Entry 5LQ0 (X-ray diffraction, 2.90 A resolution); this record covers chain A.

== Chain A ==
Name: Annexin A2
Organism: Homo sapiens
UniProtKB: P07355 (ANXA2_HUMAN); numbering as in UniProt (aligned over 2-339)
Amino-acid sequence (339 residues; each row starts with the number of its first residue):
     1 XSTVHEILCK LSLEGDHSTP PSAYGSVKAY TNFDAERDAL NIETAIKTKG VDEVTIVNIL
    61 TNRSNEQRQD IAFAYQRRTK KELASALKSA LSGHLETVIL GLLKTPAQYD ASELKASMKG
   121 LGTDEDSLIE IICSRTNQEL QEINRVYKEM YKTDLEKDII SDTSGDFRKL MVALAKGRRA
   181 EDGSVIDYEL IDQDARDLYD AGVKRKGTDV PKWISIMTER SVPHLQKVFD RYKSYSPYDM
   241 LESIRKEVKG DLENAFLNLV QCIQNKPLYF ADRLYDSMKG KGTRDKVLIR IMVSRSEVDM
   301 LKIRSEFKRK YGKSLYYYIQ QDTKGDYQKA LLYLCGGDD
Disordered / not traced: 1-22
Differences from the reference sequence: acetylation (1); engineered mutation Glu66 (Ala in P07355)
Modified residues: ACE (acetyl group) at position 1; Tyr24 (O-phosphotyrosine; PTR)
Bound ions: Ca2+ site 1: Leu91, Glu96, Gln141; Ca2+ site 2: Gly202, Arg205, Gly207, Glu247; Ca2+ site 3: Ser234, Met278, Gly280, Gly282, Asp322
Curated features (UniProtKB/Swiss-Prot):
  - region: Ser2 to Tyr24 (S100A10-binding site)
  - modified residue: Ser2 (N-acetylserine), Tyr24 (Phosphotyrosine), Ser26 (Phosphoserine), Lys49 (N6-acetyllysine), Lys152 (N6-acetyllysine), Ser184 (Phosphoserine), Tyr199 (Phosphotyrosine), Lys227 (N6-acetyllysine)
  - cross-link: Lys49 (Glycyl lysine isopeptide (Lys-Gly) (interchain with G-Cter in SUMO1))
  - natural variant: Val98 (V98L: Does not affect interaction with PCSK9)
  - mutagenesis: Tyr24 (Y24A: Abolishes heat stress-induced cell surface localization), Ser26 (S26E: Stronger interaction with S100A4), Lys28 to Glu36 (No effect on interaction with PCSK9), Arg37 to Lys47 (Slightly decreases interaction with PCSK9), Arg77 to Lys81 (Strongly decreases interaction with PCSK9), Arg77 to Lys80 (Decreases interaction with PCSK9. Strongly decreases interaction with PCSK9; when associated with K-88), Lys80 to Ala84 (No effect on interaction with PCSK9), Lys88 (K88A: Strongly decreases interaction with PCSK9; when associated with 77-A--A-80)
Reported in the primary citation:
  - post-translational modification sites: Tyr24
  - post-translational modification sites: Ser2, Ser12, Ser26 (citing earlier work)
  - mutagenesis - S12E/S26E (20-fold): decreased binding to S100A10

== Summary ==
The Ca2+ site 1 is built by Leu91, Glu96 and Gln141. Gly202, Arg205, Gly207 and Glu247 form the Ca2+ site 2.
UniProt lists 31 mutagenesis sites. From the paper: S12E/S26E reduce binding to S100A10; modification sites
Tyr24, Ser2 and Ser12 among others.
Chain A is Annexin A2 (Homo sapiens); the structure, Crystal structure of Tyr24 phosphorylated Annexin A2 at
2.9 A resolution, was determined by X-ray diffraction, deposited together with 5LPU, 5LPX and 5LQ2.
